Entry 7SFR (electron microscopy, 2.60 A resolution); this record covers chains A and M of the 51 polymer chains in the assembly.

== Chain A ==
Molecule: 23S rRNA
Organism: Mycobacterium tuberculosis
Sequence (3138 nucleotides; each row starts with the number of its first residue):
     1 UUGUAAGUGUCUAAGGGCGCAUGGUGGAUGCCUUGGCAUCGAGAGCCGAU
    51 GAAGGACGUGGGAGGCUGCGAUAUGCCUCGGGGAGCUGUCAACCGAGCGU
   101 GGAUCCGAGGAUUUCCGAAUGGGGAAACCCAGCACGAGUGAUGUCGUGCU
   151 ACCCGCAUCUGAAUAUAUAGGGUGCGGGAGGGAACGCGGGGAAGUGAAAC
   201 AUCUCAGUACCCGUAGGAGGAGAAAACAAUUGUGAUUCCGCAAGUAGUGG
   251 CGAGCGAACGCGGAACAGGCUAAACCGCACGCAUGGGUAACCGGGUAGGG
   301 GUUGUGUGUGCGGGGUUGUGGGAGGAUAUGUCUCAGCGCUACCCGGCUGA
   351 GAGGCAGUCAGAAAGUGUCGUGGUUAGCGGAAGUGGCCUGGGAUGGUCUG
   401 CCGUAGACGGUGAGAGCCCGGUACGCGAAAACCCGGCACCUGCCUAGUAU
   451 CAAUUCCCGAGUAGCAGCGGGCCCGUGGAAUCCGCUGUGAAUCCGCCGGG
   501 ACCACCCGGUAAGCCUAAAUACUCCUCGAUGACCGAUAGCGGAUUAGUAC
   551 CGUGAGGGAAUGGUGAAAAGUACCCCGGGAGGGGAGUGAAAGAGUACCUG
   601 AAACCGUGUGCCUACAAUCCGUCAGAGCCUCCUUUUCCUCUCCGGAGGAG
   651 GGUGGUGAUGGCGUGCCUUUUGAAGAAUGAGCCUGCGAGUCAGGGACAUG
   701 UCGCAAGGUUAACCCGUGUGGGGUAGCCGCAGCGAAAGCGAGUCUGAAUA
   751 GGGCGACCCACACGCGCAUACGCGCGUGUGAAUAGUGGCGUGUUCUGGAC
   801 CCGAAGCGGAGUGAUCUACCCAUGGCCAGGGUGAAGCGCGGGUAAGACCG
   851 CGUGGAGGCCCGAACCCACUUAGGUUGAAGACUGAGGGGAUGAGCUGUGG
   901 GUAGGGGUGAAAGGCCAAUCAAACUCCGUGAUAGCUGGUUCUCCCCGAAA
   951 UGCAUUUAGGUGCAGCGUUGCGUGGUUCACCGCGGAGGUAGAGCUACUGG
  1001 AUGGCCGAUGGGCCCUACUAGGUUACUGACGUCAGCCAAACUCCGAAUGC
  1051 CGUGGUGUAAAGCGUGGCAGUGAGACGGCGGGGGAUAAGCUCCGUACGUC
  1101 GAAAGGGAAACAGCCCAGAUCGCCGGCUAAGGCCCCCAAGCGUGUGCUAA
  1151 GUGGGAAAGGAUGUGCAGUCGCAAAGACAACCAGGAGGUUGGCUUAGAAG
  1201 CAGCCACCCUUGAAAGAGUGCGUAAUAGCUCACUGGUCAAGUGAUUGUGC
  1251 GCCGAUAAUGUAGCGGGGCUCAAGCACACCGCCGAAGCCGCGGCACAUCC
  1301 ACCUUGUGGUGGGUGUGGGUAGGGGAGCGUCCCUCAUUCAGCGAAGCCAC
  1351 CGGGUGACCGGUGGUGGAGGGUGGGGGAGUGAGAAUGCAGGCAUGAGUAG
  1401 CGACAAGGCAAGUGAGAACCUUGCCCGCCGAAAGACCAAGGGUUCCUGGG
  1451 CCAGGCCAGUCCGCCCAGGGUGAGUCGGGACCUAAGGCGAGGCCGACAGG
  1501 CGUAGUCGAUGGACAACGGGUUGAUAUUCCCGUACCCGUGUGUGGGCGCC
  1551 CGUGACGAAUCAGCGGUACUAACCACCCAAAACCGGAUCGAUCACUCCCC
  1601 UUCGGGGGUGUGGAGUUCUGGGGCUGCGUGGGAACUUCGCUGGUAGUAGU
  1651 CAAGCGAAGGGGUGACGCAGGAAGGUAGCCGUACCAGUCAGUGGUAACAC
  1701 UGGGGCAAGCCGGUAGGGAGAGCGAUAGGCAAAUCCGUCGCUCACUAAUC
  1751 CUGAGAGGUGACGCAUAGCCGGUUGAGGCGAAUUCGGUGAUCCUCUGCUG
  1801 CCAAGAAAAGCCUCUAGCGAGCACACACACGGCCCGUACCCCAAACCGAC
  1851 ACAGGUGGUCAGGUAGAGCAUACCAAGGCGUACGAGAUAACUAUGGUUAA
  1901 GGAACUCGGCAAAAUGCCCCCGUAACUUCGGGAGAAGGGGGACCGGAAUA
  1951 UCGUGAACACCCUUGCGGUGGGAGCGGGAUCCGGUCGCAGAAACCAGUGA
  2001 GGAGCGACUGUUUACUAAAAACACAGGUCCGUGCGAAGUCGCAAGACGAU
  2051 GUAUACGGACUGACGCCUGCCCGGUGCUGGAAGGUUAAGAGGACCCGUUA
  2101 ACCCGCAAGGGUGAAGCGGAGAAUUUAAGCCCCAGUAAACGGCGGUGGUA
  2151 ACUAUAACCAUCCUAAGGUAGCGAAAUUCCUUGUCGGGUAAGUUCCGACC
  2201 UGCACGAAUGGCGUAACGACUUCUCAACUGUCUCAACCAUAGACUCGGCG
  2251 AAAUUGCACUACGAGUAAAGAUGCUCGUUACGCGCGGCAGGACGAAAAGA
  2301 CCCCGGGACCUUCACUACAACUUGGUAUUGAUGUUCGGUACGGUUUGUGU
  2351 AGGAUAGGUGGGAGACUGUGAAACCUCGACGCCAGUUGGGGCGGAGUCGU
  2401 UGUUGAAAUACCACUCUGAUCGUAUUGGGCAUCUAACCUCGAACCCUGAA
  2451 UCGGGUUUAGGGACAGUGCCUGGCGGGUAGUUUAACUGGGGCGGUUGCCU
  2501 CCUAAAAUGUAACGGAGGCGCCCAAAGGUUCCCUCAACCUGGACGGCAAU
  2551 CAGGUGGCGAGUGUAAAUGCACAAGGGAGCUUGACUGCGAGACUUACAAG
  2601 UCAAGCAGGGACGAAAGUCGGGAUUAGUGAUCCGGCACCCCCGAGUGGAA
  2651 GGGGUGUCGCUCAACGGAUAAAAGGUACCCCGGGGAUAACAGGCUGAUCU
  2701 UCCCCAAGAGUCCAUAUCGACGGGAUGGUUUGGCACCUCGAUGUCGGCUC
  2751 GUCGCAUCCUGGGGCUGGAGCAGGUCCCAAGGGUUGGGCUGUUCGCCCAU
  2801 UAAAGCGGCACGCGAGCUGGGUUUAGAACGUCGUGAGACAGUUCGGUCUC
  2851 UAUCCGCCGCGCGCGUCAGAAACUUGAGGAAACCUGUCCCUAGUACGAGA
  2901 GGACCGGGACGGACGAACCUCUGGUGCACCAGUUGUCCCGCCAGGGGCAC
  2951 CGCUGGAUAGCCACGUUCGGUCAGGAUAACCGCUGAAAGCAUCUAAGCGG
  3001 GAAACCUUCUCCAAGAUCAGGUUUCUCACCCACUUGGUGGGAUAAGGCCC
  3051 CCCGCAGAACACGGGUUCAAUAGGUCAGACCUGGAAGCUCAGUAAUGGGU
  3101 GUAGGGAACUGGUGCUAACCGGCCGAAAACUUACAACA
Not modelled in the structure: 1-4, 1013-1022, 3133-3138
Modified / non-standard residues: 5MU (5-methyluridine 5'-monophosphate) at position 2177, 6MZ (N6-methyladenosine-5'-monophosphate) at position 2268, OMG (o2'-methylguanosine-5'-monophosphate) at position 2489, OMC (o2'-methylycytidine-5'-monophosphate) at position 2736, OMG (o2'-methylguanosine-5'-monophosphate) at position 2791
Metal / ion sites: Mg2+ site 1: A13, G15, G16; Mg2+ site 2: A14, G15; Mg2+ site 3: C31, G1370; Mg2+ site 4: C46, G217; Mg2+ site 5 near U72 (its only coordinating residue here); Mg2+ site 6 near U120 (its only coordinating residue here); Mg2+ site 7: G161, A162, U166; Mg2+ site 8: G194, U2481; Mg2+ site 9 near G194 (its only coordinating residue here); Mg2+ site 10: A199, C200; Mg2+ site 11 near G220 (its only coordinating residue here); Mg2+ site 12 near C251 (its only coordinating residue here); 208 more Mg2+ sites not listed
Residues lining bound ligands: Sequanamycin 9 (WDP): G874, U875, G877, G880, A881, A2296, A2297, A2300, A2741, G2743, U2847, C2848, U2849

== Chain M ==
Protein: 50S ribosomal protein L16
Organism: Mycobacterium tuberculosis
UniProtKB: A0A045IWV9 (A0A045IWV9_MYCTX); residues 1-138 here = UniProt positions 1-138
Chain sequence (138 residues; each row starts with the number of its first residue):
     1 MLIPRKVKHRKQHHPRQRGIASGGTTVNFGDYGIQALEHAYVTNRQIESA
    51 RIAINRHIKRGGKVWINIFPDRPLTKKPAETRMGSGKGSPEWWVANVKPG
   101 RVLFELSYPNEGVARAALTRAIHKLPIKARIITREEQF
Not modelled in the structure: 1, 136-138
Metal / ion sites: Mg2+: Leu125, Ile127

== Interface between chain A and chain M ==
Residue-residue contacts (87):
  A990(A) - Arg18(M)  hydrogen bond to the sugar
  G991(A) - Arg16(M)  salt bridge to the phosphate
  G991(A) - Arg18(M)  salt bridge to the phosphate
  A992(A) - Ser22(M)  hydrogen bond to the phosphate
  U998(A) - Lys8(M)  sugar contact
  G999(A) - Lys8(M)  hydrogen bond to the sugar
  G1000(A) - Pro4(M)  phosphate contact
  G1000(A) - Lys6(M)  salt bridge to the phosphate
  G1000(A) - Asp71(M)  sugar contact
  A1001(A) - Pro4(M)  phosphate contact
  A1001(A) - Arg5(M)  salt bridge to the phosphate
  A1001(A) - Phe69(M)  phosphate contact
  U1002(A) - Phe29(M)  base contact
  U1002(A) - Ile66(M)  sugar contact
  G1003(A) - Phe29(M)  sugar contact
  G1003(A) - Lys63(M)  hydrogen bond to the phosphate
  G1003(A) - Trp65(M)  hydrogen bond to the sugar
  G1004(A) - Lys63(M)  salt bridge to the phosphate
  A1034(A) - Phe29(M)  base contact
  G1035(A) - Asn28(M)  sugar contact
  C1036(A) - Gly23(M)  phosphate contact
  C1036(A) - Gly24(M)  hydrogen bond to the phosphate
  C1036(A) - Arg101(M)  hydrogen bond to the sugar
  A1038(A) - Arg72(M)  sugar contact
  A1039(A) - Lys11(M)  hydrogen bond to the base
  A1039(A) - Gln12(M)  base contact
  A1039(A) - His13(M)  stacking on the base
  A1040(A) - His9(M)  stacking on the base
  A1040(A) - Lys11(M)  hydrogen bond to the base
  G1081(A) - Arg16(M)  salt bridge to the phosphate
  G1082(A) - His13(M)  hydrogen bond to the phosphate
  G1083(A) - His13(M)  phosphate contact
  G1083(A) - Met83(M)  base contact
  G1083(A) - Lys87(M)  salt bridge to the phosphate
  G1084(A) - Lys77(M)  sugar contact
  G1084(A) - Met83(M)  sugar contact
  G1084(A) - Lys87(M)  salt bridge to the phosphate
  G1084(A) - Gly88(M)  hydrogen bond to the phosphate
  A1085(A) - Thr75(M)  sugar contact
  A1085(A) - Lys76(M)  phosphate contact
  A1085(A) - Lys77(M)  hydrogen bond to the phosphate
  U1086(A) - His14(M)  salt bridge to the phosphate
  U1086(A) - Pro15(M)  base contact
  U1086(A) - Tyr41(M)  base contact
  A1088(A) - Met83(M)  base contact
  A1158(A) - Lys128(M)  salt bridge to the phosphate
  G1159(A) - His123(M)  phosphate contact
  G1159(A) - Lys128(M)  salt bridge to the phosphate
  G1160(A) - His123(M)  salt bridge to the phosphate
  G2488(A) - Met83(M)  base contact
  G2488(A) - Gly84(M)  hydrogen bond to the base
  OMG_2489(A) - Arg82(M)  salt bridge to the phosphate
  G2490(A) - Arg82(M)  base contact
  U2503(A) - His13(M)  sugar contact
  C2513(A) - Gly84(M)  hydrogen bond to the sugar
  C2513(A) - Gly86(M)  phosphate contact
  G2514(A) - Gly84(M)  phosphate contact
  G2514(A) - Ser85(M)  phosphate contact
  G2514(A) - Gly86(M)  hydrogen bond to the phosphate
  G2514(A) - Lys87(M)  phosphate contact
  G2515(A) - Lys11(M)  sugar contact
  G2515(A) - Lys87(M)  hydrogen bond to the phosphate
  C2705(A) - His123(M)  hydrogen bond to the sugar
  C2705(A) - Lys124(M)  hydrogen bond to the base
  A2706(A) - Arg120(M)  sugar contact
  A2707(A) - Arg56(M)  hydrogen bond to the sugar
  A2707(A) - Arg120(M)  salt bridge to the phosphate
  A2720(A) - Lys124(M)  base contact
  C2721(A) - Ser49(M)  hydrogen bond to the base
  C2721(A) - Lys124(M)  hydrogen bond to the base
  G2722(A) - Arg45(M)  phosphate contact
  G2722(A) - Gln46(M)  phosphate contact
  G2722(A) - Ser49(M)  hydrogen bond to the sugar
  G2722(A) - His123(M)  base contact
  G2722(A) - Lys124(M)  hydrogen bond to the sugar
  G2723(A) - Gln46(M)  hydrogen bond to the phosphate
  G2723(A) - Lys124(M)  sugar contact
  G2723(A) - Pro126(M)  phosphate contact
  G2724(A) - Pro126(M)  phosphate contact
  U2731(A) - Glu80(M)  hydrogen bond to the sugar
  G2732(A) - Ala79(M)  sugar contact
  G2732(A) - Glu80(M)  hydrogen bond to the sugar
  G2733(A) - Thr81(M)  sugar contact
  G2733(A) - Arg82(M)  phosphate contact
  G2733(A) - Met83(M)  phosphate contact
  C2734(A) - Arg82(M)  phosphate contact
  C2734(A) - Met83(M)  hydrogen bond to the phosphate
Also at the interface, not in a pair above, chain A (53 interface residues in all): G993, C1037, C1041, G1080, A1087, A2516, A2697, C2704
Also at the interface, not in a pair above, chain M (52 interface residues in all): Gln17, His57, Leu74, Leu125, Ile127

== Overview ==
53 residues of chain A and 52 residues of chain M are in contact, with 27 hydrogen bonds, 14 salt bridges and
2 aromatic stacking contacts. Polar contacts include A1039(A)-Lys11(M), A1040(A)-Lys11(M) and
G2488(A)-Gly84(M). Chain A binds Sequanamycin 9.
Chain A is 23S rRNA and chain M is 50S ribosomal protein L16, both from Mycobacterium tuberculosis; the
structure, Unmethylated Mtb Ribosome 50S with SEQ-9, was determined by electron microscopy, deposited together
with 7KGB.
